Entry 8U7T (electron microscopy, 3.30 A resolution); this record covers chains F and A of the 7 polymer chains in the assembly.

[Chain F]
Name: Cell division control protein 48
From: Saccharomyces cerevisiae
Notes: EC 3.6.4.6
UniProtKB: P25694 (CDC48_YEAST); the construct lacks a stretch of the UniProt sequence, so the offset changes along the chain: -219 to 66 = UniProt 1-286; 67-101 = UniProt 290-324; 102-152 = UniProt 330-380; 153-208 = UniProt 383-438; 7 more segments
Chain sequence (835 residues; numbered -219 to 529 plus 86 insertion-coded residues; the number before each row is that of its first residue; a row labelled like 66A-66C holds insertion residues (66A, then the next letters in order); numbers below 1 keep their minus sign (Met-219 is residue -219)):
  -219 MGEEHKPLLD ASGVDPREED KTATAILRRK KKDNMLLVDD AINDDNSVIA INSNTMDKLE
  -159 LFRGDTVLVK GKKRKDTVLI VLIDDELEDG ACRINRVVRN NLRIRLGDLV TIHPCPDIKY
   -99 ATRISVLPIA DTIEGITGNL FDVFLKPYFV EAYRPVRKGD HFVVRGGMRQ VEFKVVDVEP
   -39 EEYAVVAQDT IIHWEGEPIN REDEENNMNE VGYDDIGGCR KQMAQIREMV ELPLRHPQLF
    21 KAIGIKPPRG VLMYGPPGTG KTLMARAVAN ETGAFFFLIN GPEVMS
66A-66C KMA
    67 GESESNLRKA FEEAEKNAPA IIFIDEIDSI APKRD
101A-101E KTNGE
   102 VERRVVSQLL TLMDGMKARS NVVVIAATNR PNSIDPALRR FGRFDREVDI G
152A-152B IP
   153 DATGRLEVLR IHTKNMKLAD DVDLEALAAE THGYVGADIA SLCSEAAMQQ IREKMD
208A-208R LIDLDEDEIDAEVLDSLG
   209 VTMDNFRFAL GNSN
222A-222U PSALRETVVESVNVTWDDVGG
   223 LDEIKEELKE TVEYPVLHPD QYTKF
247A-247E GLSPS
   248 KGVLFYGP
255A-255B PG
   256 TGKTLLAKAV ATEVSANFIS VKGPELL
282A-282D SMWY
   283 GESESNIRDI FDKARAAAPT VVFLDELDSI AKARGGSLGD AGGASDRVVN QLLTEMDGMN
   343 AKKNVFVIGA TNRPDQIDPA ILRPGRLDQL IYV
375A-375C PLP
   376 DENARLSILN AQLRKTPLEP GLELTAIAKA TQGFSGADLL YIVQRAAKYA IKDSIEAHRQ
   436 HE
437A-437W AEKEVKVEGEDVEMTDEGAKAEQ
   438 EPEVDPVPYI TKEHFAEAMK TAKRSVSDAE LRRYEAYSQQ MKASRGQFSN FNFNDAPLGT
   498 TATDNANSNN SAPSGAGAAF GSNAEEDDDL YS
Unresolved in the structure: -219 to 0, 66A-66C, 101A-101E, 152A-152B, 208A-208R, 222A-222U, 247A-247E, 255A-255B, 282A-282D, 375A-375C, 437A-437W, 460-529
Swiss-Prot annotation at these positions:
  - binding site (ATP): Pro37 to Leu43, Asn130, His164, Gly255B, Thr256 to Leu260
  - modified residue: Ser222B (Phosphoserine), Ser247C (Phosphoserine), Thr437O (Phosphothreonine), Ser464 (Phosphoserine)
  - cross-link (Glycyl lysine isopeptide (Lys-Gly)): Lys82 (interchain with G-Cter in ubiquitin), Lys99 (interchain with G-Cter in ubiquitin), Lys118 (interchain with G-Cter in ubiquitin), Lys248 (interchain with G-Cter in ubiquitin), Lys263 (interchain with G-Cter in ubiquitin), Lys314 (interchain with G-Cter in ubiquitin), Lys390 (interchain with G-Cter in ubiquitin)

[Chain A]
Name: Cell division control protein 48
From: Saccharomyces cerevisiae
Notes: EC 3.6.4.6
UniProtKB: P25694 (CDC48_YEAST); residues 250-1084 here correspond to UniProt positions 1-835 (UniProt number = residue number - 249)
Chain sequence (835 residues; each row starts with the number of its first residue):
   250 MGEEHKPLLD ASGVDPREED KTATAILRRK KKDNMLLVDD AINDDNSVIA INSNTMDKLE
   310 LFRGDTVLVK GKKRKDTVLI VLIDDELEDG ACRINRVVRN NLRIRLGDLV TIHPCPDIKY
   370 ATRISVLPIA DTIEGITGNL FDVFLKPYFV EAYRPVRKGD HFVVRGGMRQ VEFKVVDVEP
   430 EEYAVVAQDT IIHWEGEPIN REDEENNMNE VGYDDIGGCR KQMAQIREMV ELPLRHPQLF
   490 KAIGIKPPRG VLMYGPPGTG KTLMARAVAN ETGAFFFLIN GPEVMSKMAG ESESNLRKAF
   550 EEAEKNAPAI IFIDEIDSIA PKRDKTNGEV ERRVVSQLLT LMDGMKARSN VVVIAATNRP
   610 NSIDPALRRF GRFDREVDIG IPDATGRLEV LRIHTKNMKL ADDVDLEALA AETHGYVGAD
   670 IASLCSEAAM QQIREKMDLI DLDEDEIDAE VLDSLGVTMD NFRFALGNSN PSALRETVVE
   730 SVNVTWDDVG GLDEIKEELK ETVEYPVLHP DQYTKFGLSP SKGVLFYGPP GTGKTLLAKA
   790 VATEVSANFI SVKGPELLSM WYGESESNIR DIFDKARAAA PTVVFLDELD SIAKARGGSL
   850 GDAGGASDRV VNQLLTEMDG MNAKKNVFVI GATNRPDQID PAILRPGRLD QLIYVPLPDE
   910 NARLSILNAQ LRKTPLEPGL ELTAIAKATQ GFSGADLLYI VQRAAKYAIK DSIEAHRQHE
   970 AEKEVKVEGE DVEMTDEGAK AEQEPEVDPV PYITKEHFAE AMKTAKRSVS DAELRRYEAY
  1030 SQQMKASRGQ FSNFNFNDAP LGTTATDNAN SNNSAPSGAG AAFGSNAEED DDLYS
Unresolved in the structure: 250-459, 651-657, 687-706, 847-850, 975-993, 1033-1084
Swiss-Prot annotation at these positions:
  - binding site (ATP): Pro506 to Leu512, Asn607, His643, Gly780 to Leu785
  - modified residue: Ser721 (Phosphoserine), Ser768 (Phosphoserine), Thr984 (Phosphothreonine), Ser1019 (Phosphoserine)
  - cross-link (Glycyl lysine isopeptide (Lys-Gly)): Lys554 (interchain with G-Cter in ubiquitin), Lys571 (interchain with G-Cter in ubiquitin), Lys595 (interchain with G-Cter in ubiquitin), Lys771 (interchain with G-Cter in ubiquitin), Lys788 (interchain with G-Cter in ubiquitin), Lys843 (interchain with G-Cter in ubiquitin), Lys922 (interchain with G-Cter in ubiquitin)
Metal / ion sites: Mg2+ site 1: Thr511 (together with 08T); Mg2+ site 2: Thr784 (together with 08T)
Residues lining bound ligands:
  - 08T ([[[(2R,3S,4R,5R)-5-(6-aminopurin-9-yl)-3,4-bis(oxidanyl)oxolan-2-yl]methoxy-oxidanyl-phosphoryl]oxy-oxidanyl-phosphoryl]oxy-tris(fluoranyl)beryllium), molecule 1: Asp464, Pro506, Gly507, Thr508, Gly509, Lys510, Thr511, Leu512, Val639, His643, Gly667, Ala668
  - 08T, molecule 2: Asp737, Val738, Gly739, Leu741, Pro778, Pro779, Gly780, Thr781, Gly782, Lys783, Thr784, Leu785, Glu837, Asn883, Ile915, Gln919, Gly943, Ala944, Leu947
From the paper describing this entry:
  - catalytic residues: Arg372 (citing earlier work)

[How chain F and chain A interact]
Pairs across the interface - 6 pairs, chain F then chain A:
  Ser66(F) - Arg581(A)
  Asn167(F) - Ile492(A)
  Met168(F) - Ile492(A)
  Ile203(F) - Leu488(A)  hydrophobic
  Gln419(F) - Leu767(A)
  Ile430(F) - His758(A)
Also at the interface, not in a pair above, chain F (7 interface residues in all): Ala199
Also at the interface, not in a pair above, chain A (6 interface residues in all): Tyr754

[Overview]
7 residues of chain F and 6 residues of chain A are in contact. Bound to chain A: compound 08T. Curated
annotation (UniProt) lists 15 ATP-binding residues on chain F; 15 ATP-binding residues on chain A. From the
paper: the catalytic residue Arg372(A).
Chain F and chain A are both Cell division control protein 48 (Saccharomyces cerevisiae); the structure,
Substrate-bound Cdc48, Class 1, was determined by electron microscopy (same publication as 8U8I, 8U9C, 8U9P,
8U9Q, 8U9Z, 8UA0 and 3 further entries).
